9AY8 - chain A; structure by X-ray diffraction, 2.00 A resolution.

[Chain A]
Protein: A type blood alpha-D-galactosamine galactosaminidase
From: Flavonifractor plautii
Notes: EC 3.2.1.-
Reference sequence: P0DTR5 (AGAL_FLAPL); residue numbers follow UniProt; this construct covers 27-698
Chain sequence (672 residues; row label = number of the first residue in the row):
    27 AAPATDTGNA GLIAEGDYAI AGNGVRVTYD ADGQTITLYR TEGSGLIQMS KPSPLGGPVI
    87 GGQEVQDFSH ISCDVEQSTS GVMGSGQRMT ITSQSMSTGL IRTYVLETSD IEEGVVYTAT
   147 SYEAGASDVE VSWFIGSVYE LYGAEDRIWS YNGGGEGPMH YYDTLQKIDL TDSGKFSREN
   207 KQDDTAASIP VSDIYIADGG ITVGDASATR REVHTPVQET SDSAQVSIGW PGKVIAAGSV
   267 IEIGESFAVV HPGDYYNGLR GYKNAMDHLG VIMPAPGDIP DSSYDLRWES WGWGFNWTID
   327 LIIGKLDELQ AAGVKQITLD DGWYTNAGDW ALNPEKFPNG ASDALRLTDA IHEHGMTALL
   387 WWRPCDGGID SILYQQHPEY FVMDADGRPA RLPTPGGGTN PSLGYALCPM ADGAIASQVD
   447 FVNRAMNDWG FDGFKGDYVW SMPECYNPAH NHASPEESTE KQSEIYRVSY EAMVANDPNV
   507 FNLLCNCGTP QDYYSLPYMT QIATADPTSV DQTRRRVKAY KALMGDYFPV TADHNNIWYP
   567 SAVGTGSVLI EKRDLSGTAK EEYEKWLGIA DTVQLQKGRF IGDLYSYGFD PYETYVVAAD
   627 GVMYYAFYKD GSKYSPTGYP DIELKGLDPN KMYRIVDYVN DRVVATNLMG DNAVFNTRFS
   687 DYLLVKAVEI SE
Not modelled in the structure: 27-43, 698
Sequence notes: conflict Ala624 (Glu in P0DTR5), Ala625 (Lys in P0DTR5)
Metal / ion sites: Mn2+: Asp195, Asp198, Gly200, Glu245; Zn2+: Cys434, Cys471, His476, His478; Co2+ near Asp463 (its only coordinating residue here)
UniProt features mapped onto this chain:
  - active site: Asp463 (Nucleophile), Asp532
  - mutagenesis: Asp463 (D463A/G/S: Loss of activity)

[In short]
Asp195, Asp198, Gly200 and Glu245 coordinate Mn2+. Cys434, Cys471, His476 and His478 coordinate Zn2+. From
UniProt: active-site residues Asp463 and Asp532 and one mutagenesis site.
Chain A is A type blood alpha-D-galactosamine galactosaminidase (Flavonifractor plautii); the structure,
Structure of the A type blood alpha-D-galactosamine galactosaminidase from Flavonifractor plautii, was
determined by X-ray diffraction, deposited together with 9AWT and 9AYU.
